2BJ4 - chains B and D of the 4 polymer chains in the assembly; structure by X-ray diffraction, 2.00 A resolution.

[Chain B]
Protein: Estrogen receptor
From: Homo sapiens
Notes: fragment: residues 305-533 (ligand-binding domain)
UniProtKB: P03372 (ESR1_HUMAN); residues 305-533 here = UniProt positions 305-533
Sequence (252 residues; numbered 282 to 533; the number before each row is that of its first residue):
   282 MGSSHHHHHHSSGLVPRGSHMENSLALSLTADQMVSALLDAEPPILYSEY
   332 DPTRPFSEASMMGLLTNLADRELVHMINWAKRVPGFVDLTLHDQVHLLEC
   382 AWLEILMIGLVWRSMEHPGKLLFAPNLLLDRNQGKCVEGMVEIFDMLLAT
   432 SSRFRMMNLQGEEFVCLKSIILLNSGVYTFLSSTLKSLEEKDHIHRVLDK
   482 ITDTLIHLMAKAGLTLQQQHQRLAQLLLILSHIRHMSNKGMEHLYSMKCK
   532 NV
Disordered / not traced: 282-303, 461-464, 530-533
Modified positions: C417 (carboxymethylated cysteine; CCS)
Small-molecule neighbours: 4-hydroxytamoxifen (OHT): M343, L346, T347, L349, A350, D351, E353, L354, W383, L384, L387, M388, L391, R394, F404, M421, I424, F425, L428, G521, H524, L525

[Chain D]
Protein: Peptide antagonist
Sequence (11 residues; numbered 1 to 11; the number before each row is that of its first residue):
     1 LTSRDFGSWYA

[How chain B and chain D interact]
Pairs across the interface (33; chain B residue first):
  L320(B) with R4(D); W9(D), hydrophobic
  E323(B) with S3(D), hydrogen bond
  P324(B) with T2(D)
  P325(B) with L1(D)
  I326(B) with L1(D), hydrogen bond (backbone-backbone); T2(D); S3(D); F6(D), hydrophobic
  Y328(B) with L1(D)
  W393(B) with S3(D), hydrogen bond (side chain-backbone); F6(D), hydrogen bond (side chain-backbone); G7(D); S8(D); W9(D)
  R394(B) with F6(D)
  E397(B) with F6(D); G7(D), hydrogen bond (side chain-backbone)
  L403(B) with F6(D), hydrophobic
  P406(B) with L1(D), hydrophobic
  Q441(B) with S8(D), hydrogen bond; W9(D), hydrogen bond (side chain-backbone); Y10(D)
  G442(B) with S8(D), hydrogen bond (backbone-backbone); W9(D)
  E443(B) with W9(D); Y10(D), hydrogen bond (side chain-backbone); A11(D), hydrogen bond (side chain-backbone)
  E444(B) with Y10(D), hydrogen bond
  F445(B) with S3(D)
  V446(B) with W9(D), hydrophobic
  A493(B) with Y10(D), hydrophobic
  R503(B) with Y10(D)
Interface residues without a listed pair, chain B (23 interface residues in all): N439, L440, L489, M490

[Overview]
23 residues of chain B face 10 of chain D across their interface; the contacts include 11 hydrogen bonds.
Polar contacts include E323(B)-S3(D), W393(B)-S3(D) and W393(B)-F6(D). Bound to chain B: 4-hydroxytamoxifen.
Chain B is Estrogen receptor (Homo sapiens) and chain D is Peptide antagonist; the structure, Estrogen
receptor alpha lbd in complex with a phage-display derived peptide antagonist, was determined by X-ray
diffraction.
